7AH9 - chains 6B and 7A of the 153 polymer chains in the assembly; structure by electron microscopy, 3.30 A resolution.

# Chain 6B
Molecule: Lipoprotein PrgK
Source organism: Salmonella enterica subsp. enterica serovar Typhimurium str. LT2
UniProtKB: P41786 (PRGK_SALTY); residues 1-252 here = UniProt positions 1-252
Amino-acid sequence (252 residues; numbered 1 to 252; the number before each row is that of its first residue):
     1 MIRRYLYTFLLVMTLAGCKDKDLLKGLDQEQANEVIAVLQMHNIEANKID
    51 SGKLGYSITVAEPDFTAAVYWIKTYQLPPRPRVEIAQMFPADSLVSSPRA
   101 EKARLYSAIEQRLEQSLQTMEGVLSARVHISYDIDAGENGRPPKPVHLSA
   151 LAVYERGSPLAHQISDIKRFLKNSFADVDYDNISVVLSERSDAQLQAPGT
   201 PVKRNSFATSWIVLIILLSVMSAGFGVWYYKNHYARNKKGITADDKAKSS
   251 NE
Not modelled in the structure: 1-19, 203-252
Curated features (UniProtKB/Swiss-Prot):
  - lipidation: C18 (N-palmitoyl cysteine)

# Chain 7A
Molecule: Protein PrgH
Source organism: Salmonella enterica subsp. enterica serovar Typhimurium str. LT2
UniProtKB: P41783 (PRGH_SALTY); residues 1-392 here = UniProt positions 1-392
Amino-acid sequence (392 residues; row label = number of the first residue in the row):
     1 METSKEKTITSPGPYIVRLLNSSLNGCEFPLLTGRTLFVVGQSDALTASG
    51 QLPDIPADSFFIPLDHGGVNFEIQVDTDATEIILHELKEGNSESRSVQLN
   101 TPIQVGELLILIRPESEPWVPEQPEKLETSAKKNEPRFKNGIVAALAGFF
   151 ILGIGTVGTLWILNSPQRQAAELDSLLGQEKERFQVLPGRDKMLYVAAQN
   201 ERDTLWARQVLARGDYDKNARVINENEENKRISIWLDTYYPQLAYYRIHF
   251 DEPRKPVFWLSRQRNTMSKKELEVLSQKLRALMPYADSVNITLMDDVTAA
   301 GQAEAGLKQQALPYSRRNHKGGVTFVIQGALDDVEILRARQFVDSYYRTW
   351 GGRYVQFAIELKDDWLKGRSFQYGAEGYIKMSPGHWYFPSPL
Not modelled in the structure: 1-170, 391-392

# How chain 6B and chain 7A interact
Residue-residue contacts - 32 pairs, chain 6B then chain 7A:
  Q40(6B) - W206(7A)
  M41(6B) - R202(7A)
  M41(6B) - W206(7A)
  N43(6B) - W206(7A)  hydrogen bond (side chain-backbone)
  N43(6B) - V210(7A)
  N43(6B) - R213(7A)  hydrogen bond (backbone-side chain)
  P63(6B) - R213(7A)
  D64(6B) - Q209(7A)  hydrogen bond
  D64(6B) - R213(7A)  salt bridge
  A67(6B) - Q209(7A)
  W71(6B) - L205(7A)  hydrophobic
  L160(6B) - L337(7A)  hydrophobic
  A161(6B) - L337(7A)
  I164(6B) - L337(7A)  hydrophobic
  K168(6B) - D332(7A)  salt bridge
  K168(6B) - D333(7A)  salt bridge
  D181(6B) - K367(7A)  salt bridge
  I183(6B) - D333(7A)
  S184(6B) - D333(7A)
  V185(6B) - D333(7A)
  D192(6B) - R183(7A)  salt bridge
  D192(6B) - R202(7A)  hydrogen bond (backbone-side chain)
  Q194(6B) - R202(7A)  hydrogen bond
  Q194(6B) - W206(7A)
  Q196(6B) - G178(7A)
  Q196(6B) - Q179(7A)  hydrogen bond (side chain-backbone)
  Q196(6B) - E180(7A)
  Q196(6B) - W206(7A)
  P198(6B) - W206(7A)  hydrophobic
  G199(6B) - R213(7A)
  P201(6B) - R213(7A)
  V202(6B) - D215(7A)  hydrogen bond (backbone-side chain)
Also at the interface, not in a pair above, chain 6B (27 interface residues in all): H42, D179, S191, A193, A197
Also at the interface, not in a pair above, chain 7A (16 interface residues in all): V334

# Overview
The interface between chain 6B and chain 7A involves 27 residues on one side and 16 on the other; the contacts
include 7 hydrogen bonds and 5 salt bridges. Polar contacts include D64(6B)-R213(7A), K168(6B)-D332(7A) and
K168(6B)-D333(7A).
Here chain 6B is Lipoprotein PrgK and chain 7A is Protein PrgH, both from Salmonella enterica subsp. enterica
serovar Typhimurium str. LT2. Entry 7AH9 (Substrate-engaged type 3 secretion system needle complex from
Salmonella enterica typhimurium - SpaR state 1) was determined by electron microscopy together with 7AGX and
7AHI from the same study.
